6VTT - chains A and B of the 8 polymer chains in the assembly; structure by electron microscopy, 3.70 A resolution.

# Chain A (and B)
Molecule: Envelope glycoprotein gp41
Organism: Human immunodeficiency virus 1
Notes: chain B of this document is another copy of the same molecule, construct and numbering; everything in this record applies to it too
Sequence (154 residues; each row starts with the number of its first residue; note: 1 number in that range is skipped by the numbering (no residue carries it; nothing is unmodelled there)):
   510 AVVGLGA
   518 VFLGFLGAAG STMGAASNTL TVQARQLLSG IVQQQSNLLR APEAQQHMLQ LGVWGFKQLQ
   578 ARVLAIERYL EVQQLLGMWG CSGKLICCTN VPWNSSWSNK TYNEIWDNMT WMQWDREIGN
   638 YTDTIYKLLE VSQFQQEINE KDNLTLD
Unresolved in the structure: 510-512, 545-567, 661-664 (chain B: 510, 544-565, 663-664)
Disulfide bonds: C598-C604
Covalently attached groups: N-acetylglucosamine (NAG) linked to N611, N637

# Chain A / chain B interface
Contacting residue pairs (20):
  F573(A) - Q567(B)
  F573(A) - L576(B)  hydrophobic
  Q577(A) - R579(B)
  V580(A) - L576(B)  hydrophobic
  I583(A) - I583(B)  hydrophobic
  E584(A) - V511(B)  hydrogen bond (side chain-backbone)
  E584(A) - R579(B)  salt bridge
  L587(A) - I583(B)  hydrophobic
  E588(A) - V512(B)
  Q591(A) - L514(B)
  Q591(A) - V518(B)
  Q591(A) - Y586(B)
  V648(A) - R542(B)
  F651(A) - T538(B)
  F651(A) - L602(B)  hydrophobic
  E654(A) - K601(B)
  E654(A) - I603(B)
  I655(A) - I603(B)  hydrophobic
  K658(A) - K601(B)
  K658(A) - I603(B)
Interface residues without a listed pair, chain A (18 interface residues in all): L576, L581, R585, G594, M595
Interface residues without a listed pair, chain B (21 interface residues in all): G513, S534, L568, F573, V580, G600, C605

# Overview
18 residues of chain A and 21 residues of chain B are in contact; the contacts include 1 hydrogen bond and 1
salt bridge. Polar contacts include E584(A)-R579(B) and E584(A)-V511(B). Covalently linked
N-acetylglucosamine: at N611(A) and N637(A).
Both chains are Envelope glycoprotein gp41 (Human immunodeficiency virus 1). Entry 6VTT (Cryo-EM Structure of
CAP256-VRC26.25 Fab bound to HIV-1 Env trimer CAP256.wk34.c80 SOSIP.RnS2) was determined by electron
microscopy, deposited together with 6VRW.
